PDB entry 1S32 | X-ray diffraction, 2.05 A resolution | chains E and F of the 10 polymer chains in the assembly

== Chain E ==
Protein: Histone H3
Organism: Xenopus laevis
UniProt: A0A310TTQ1 (A0A310TTQ1_XENLA); residues 601-735 here correspond to UniProt positions 2-136 (UniProt number = residue number - 599)
Chain sequence (135 residues; each row starts with the number of its first residue):
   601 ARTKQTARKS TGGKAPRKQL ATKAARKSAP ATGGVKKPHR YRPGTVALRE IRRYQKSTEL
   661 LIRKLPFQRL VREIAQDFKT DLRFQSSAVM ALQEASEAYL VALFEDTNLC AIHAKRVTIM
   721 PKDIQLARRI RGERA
Unresolved in the structure: 601-636
Bound ions: Mn2+ near Asp677 (its only coordinating residue here)

== Chain F ==
Protein: Histone H4
Organism: Xenopus laevis
UniProt: A0A8J1LTD2 (A0A8J1LTD2_XENLA); residues 201-302 here correspond to UniProt positions 15-116 (UniProt number = residue number - 186)
Chain sequence (102 residues; numbered 201 to 302; the number before each row is that of its first residue):
   201 SGRGKGGKGL GKGGAKRHRK VLRDNIQGIT KPAIRRLARR GGVKRISGLI YEETRGVLKV
   261 FLENVIRDAV TYTEHAKRKT VTAMDVVYAL KRQGRTLYGF GG
Unresolved in the structure: 201-214

== How chain E and chain F interact ==
Pairs across the interface (106):
  Gly644(E) - Lys244(F)
  Ala647(E) - Arg239(F)
  Ala647(E) - Lys244(F)
  Leu648(E) - Lys244(F)
  Glu650(E) - Arg239(F)  salt bridge
  Ile651(E) - Arg239(F)
  Ile651(E) - Gly242(F)
  Ile651(E) - Val243(F)
  Ile651(E) - Lys244(F)
  Tyr654(E) - Arg236(F)
  Tyr654(E) - Arg239(F)
  Tyr654(E) - Arg240(F)  hydrogen bond (backbone-side chain)
  Gln655(E) - Arg240(F)  hydrogen bond (side chain-backbone)
  Gln655(E) - Gly242(F)
  Ser657(E) - Arg240(F)  hydrogen bond
  Thr658(E) - Arg240(F)
  Glu659(E) - Arg240(F)  salt bridge
  Leu661(E) - Ala233(F)
  Leu661(E) - Arg236(F)  hydrogen bond (backbone-side chain)
  Leu661(E) - Arg240(F)
  Ile662(E) - Ile229(F)  hydrophobic
  Ile662(E) - Leu237(F)  hydrophobic
  Pro666(E) - Gly228(F)
  Phe667(E) - Leu262(F)  hydrophobic
  Arg669(E) - Asn225(F)
  Leu670(E) - Asn225(F)
  Leu670(E) - Ile226(F)  hydrophobic
  Leu670(E) - Ile229(F)  hydrophobic
  Leu670(E) - Leu262(F)  hydrophobic
  Arg672(E) - Leu222(F)
  Glu673(E) - Leu222(F)
  Glu673(E) - Arg223(F)
  Glu673(E) - Asp224(F)  hydrogen bond (side chain-backbone)
  Glu673(E) - Asn225(F)  hydrogen bond
  Ile674(E) - Leu262(F)  hydrophobic
  Ile674(E) - Glu263(F)
  Ile674(E) - Ile266(F)  hydrophobic
  Ala675(E) - Ile266(F)  hydrophobic
  Gln676(E) - Leu222(F)
  Phe678(E) - Glu263(F)
  Phe678(E) - Ile266(F)  hydrophobic
  Phe678(E) - Arg267(F)
  Phe678(E) - Val270(F)  hydrophobic
  Phe678(E) - Thr271(F)
  Lys679(E) - Glu274(F)
  Leu682(E) - Val270(F)  hydrophobic
  Leu682(E) - Lys279(F)
  Arg683(E) - Lys279(F)  hydrogen bond (backbone-backbone)
  Arg683(E) - Thr280(F)
  Arg683(E) - Val281(F)  hydrogen bond (backbone-backbone)
  Phe684(E) - Val281(F)  hydrophobic
  Gln685(E) - Val281(F)  hydrogen bond (backbone-backbone)
  Gln685(E) - Thr282(F)
  Gln685(E) - Ala283(F)  hydrogen bond (side chain-backbone)
  Ser687(E) - Ala283(F)
  Ser687(E) - Phe300(F)
  Ala688(E) - Val281(F)
  Ala688(E) - Thr282(F)
  Ala688(E) - Ala283(F)
  Ala688(E) - Val286(F)
  Met690(E) - Phe300(F)  hydrophobic
  Ala691(E) - Val286(F)  hydrophobic
  Ala691(E) - Leu297(F)
  Ala691(E) - Phe300(F)
  Leu692(E) - Val265(F)  hydrophobic
  Leu692(E) - Val286(F)  hydrophobic
  Glu694(E) - Phe300(F)
  Ala695(E) - Phe261(F)
  Ala695(E) - Leu290(F)  hydrophobic
  Ser696(E) - Leu258(F)
  Ser696(E) - Phe261(F)
  Ser696(E) - Leu262(F)
  Glu697(E) - Leu237(F)
  Tyr699(E) - Val257(F)
  Tyr699(E) - Phe261(F)  hydrophobic
  Tyr699(E) - Arg295(F)
  Leu700(E) - Leu237(F)  hydrophobic
  Val701(E) - Leu237(F)  hydrophobic
  Val701(E) - Arg240(F)
  Val701(E) - Gly241(F)
  Leu703(E) - Val257(F)  hydrophobic
  Phe704(E) - Ile234(F)  hydrophobic
  Phe704(E) - Leu237(F)
  Phe704(E) - Ala238(F)  hydrophobic
  Phe704(E) - Val243(F)
  Phe704(E) - Thr254(F)
  Glu705(E) - Gly241(F)
  Asn708(E) - Gly242(F)  hydrogen bond (side chain-backbone)
  Asn708(E) - Val243(F)
  Val717(E) - Arg245(F)
  Thr718(E) - Arg245(F)  hydrogen bond
  Thr718(E) - Ile246(F)
  Thr718(E) - Ser247(F)
  Ile719(E) - Val243(F)  hydrophobic
  Ile719(E) - Arg245(F)  hydrogen bond (backbone-backbone)
  Ile719(E) - Ser247(F)  hydrogen bond (backbone-backbone)
  Ile719(E) - Ile250(F)
  Met720(E) - Ser247(F)
  Met720(E) - Ile250(F)
  Pro721(E) - Leu249(F)  hydrophobic
  Pro721(E) - Ile250(F)
  Ile724(E) - Ile250(F)  hydrophobic
  Ile724(E) - Thr254(F)
  Gln725(E) - Glu253(F)  hydrogen bond
  Arg728(E) - Val257(F)
  Glu733(E) - Arg295(F)  salt bridge
Also at the interface, not in a pair above, chain E (56 interface residues in all): Arg663, Val671, Asp681, Ala698
Also at the interface, not in a pair above, chain F (48 interface residues in all): Arg219, Lys259

== Summary ==
The interface between chain E and chain F involves 56 residues on one side and 48 on the other, with 15
hydrogen bonds and 3 salt bridges. Among the polar pairs are Glu650(E)-Arg239(F), Glu659(E)-Arg240(F) and
Glu733(E)-Arg295(F).
Here chain E is Histone H3 and chain F is Histone H4, both from Xenopus laevis. Entry 1S32 (Molecular
Recognition of the Nucleosomal 'Supergroove') was determined by X-ray diffraction.
